Entry 6HZ4 (electron microscopy, 3.60 A resolution); this record covers chains E and F of the 8 polymer chains in the assembly.

# Chain E (and F)
Molecule: 5-methylcytosine-specific restriction enzyme B
From: Escherichia coli (strain K12)
Notes: EC 3.1.21.-; fragment: GTP binding domain; chain F of this document is another copy of the same molecule, construct and numbering; everything in this record applies to it too
UniProt: P15005 (MCRB_ECOLI), isoform P15005-2; residues 162-459 here correspond to UniProt positions 1-298 (UniProt number = residue number - 161)
Amino-acid sequence (307 residues; numbered 162 to 468; the number before each row is that of its first residue):
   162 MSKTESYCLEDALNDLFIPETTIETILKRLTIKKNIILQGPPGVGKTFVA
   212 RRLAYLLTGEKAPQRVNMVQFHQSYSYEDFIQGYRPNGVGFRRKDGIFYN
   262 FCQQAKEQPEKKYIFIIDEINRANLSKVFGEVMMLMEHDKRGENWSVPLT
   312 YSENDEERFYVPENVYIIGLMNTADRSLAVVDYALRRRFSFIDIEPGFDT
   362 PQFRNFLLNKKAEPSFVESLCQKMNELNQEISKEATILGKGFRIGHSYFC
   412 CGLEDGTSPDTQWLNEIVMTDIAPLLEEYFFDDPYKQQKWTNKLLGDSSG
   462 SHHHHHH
Not modelled in the structure: 162-172, 458-468
Sequence notes: expression tag (460-468)
Ligand contacts:
  - GDP (guanosine-5'-diphosphate), molecule 1: Asp176, Leu177, Phe178, Pro203, Gly204, Val205, Gly206, Lys207, Thr208, Phe209, His407, Ser408, Cys411, Cys412
  - GDP, molecule 2: Glu298, Asp300, Lys301
What the authors report for this chain:
  - mutagenesis - R348A: decreased catalytic activity
  - binding site for GMP-PNP: Asp176, Phe178, Glu280, Asn333, Arg348, Arg349
  - specificity-determining residues: Asp176
  - catalytic residues: Glu280, Asn333, Arg349
  - mutagenesis - R283A: abolished catalytic activity on GTP (citing earlier work)

# Chain E / chain F interface
Residue-residue contacts - 27 pairs, chain E then chain F:
  Thr208(E) with Lys301(F)
  Arg212(E) with Trp306(F)
  Met229(E) with Trp306(F), hydrophobic
  Gln231(E) with Met295(F); Arg349(F)
  His233(E) with Ser287(F); Gly291(F), hydrogen bond (side chain-backbone)
  Ser235(E) with Lys288(F)
  Arg246(E) with Thr311(F)
  Pro247(E) with Tyr245(F), hydrophobic
  Asn248(E) with Tyr245(F)
  Gly249(E) with Phe252(F)
  Arg253(E) with Glu314(F), hydrogen bond (side chain-backbone)
  Lys255(E) with Leu310(F); Thr311(F); Ser313(F)
  Asn261(E) with Asp316(F)
  Asp279(E) with Arg348(F), salt bridge
  Glu280(E) with Tyr344(F), hydrogen bond; Arg348(F), salt bridge
  Arg283(E) with Tyr344(F)
  Asn333(E) with Tyr344(F), hydrogen bond
  Asp336(E) with Arg347(F), salt bridge
  Met430(E) with Arg190(F)
  Thr431(E) with Arg190(F)
  Asp432(E) with Lys194(F)
  Glu439(E) with Arg347(F), salt bridge
Other interface residues (no listed pair), chain E (23 interface residues in all): Asp240
Other interface residues (no listed pair), chain F (22 interface residues in all): Glu292, Met294, Tyr312

# In short
Chain E and chain F form an interface of 23 and 22 residues respectively, with 4 hydrogen bonds and 4 salt
bridges. Polar contacts include Asp279(E)-Arg348(F), Glu280(E)-Arg348(F) and Asp336(E)-Arg347(F). Chain E
binds GDP. The paper reports catalytic residues Glu280(E), Asn333(E) and Arg349(E); R348A of chain E reduces
catalytic activity.
Both chains are 5-methylcytosine-specific restriction enzyme B (Escherichia coli (strain K12)). Entry 6HZ4
(Structure of McrBC without DNA binding domains (one half of the full complex)) was determined by electron
microscopy together with 6HZ5, 6HZ6, 6HZ7, 6HZ8 and 6HZ9 from the same study.
